PDB entry 6TJW | X-ray diffraction, 2.31 A resolution | chains A and E of the 6 polymer chains in the assembly

Chain A (and E):
Protein: Hemagglutinin HA1
Organism: Influenza A virus (A/harbour seal/Germany/1/2014(H10N7))
Notes: chain E of this document is another copy of the same molecule, construct and numbering; everything in this record applies to it too
UniProt: A0A0A7HR51 (A0A0A7HR51_9INFA); aligned to UniProt positions 10-331 over residues 2-323 (the alignment contains insertions or deletions, so no single offset holds)
Chain sequence (324 residues; row label = number of the first residue in the row; numbering starts at 0):
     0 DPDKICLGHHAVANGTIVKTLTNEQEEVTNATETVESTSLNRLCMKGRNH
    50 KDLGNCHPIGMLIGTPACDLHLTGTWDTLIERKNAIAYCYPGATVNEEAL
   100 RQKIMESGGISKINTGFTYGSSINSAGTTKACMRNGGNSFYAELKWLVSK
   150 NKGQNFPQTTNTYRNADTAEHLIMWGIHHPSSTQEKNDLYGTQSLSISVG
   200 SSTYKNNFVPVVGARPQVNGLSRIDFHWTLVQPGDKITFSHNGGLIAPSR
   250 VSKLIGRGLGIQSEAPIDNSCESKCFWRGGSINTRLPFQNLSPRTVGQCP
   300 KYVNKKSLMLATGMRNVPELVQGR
Disordered / not traced: 0-1, 319-323 (chain E: 319-323)
Disulfide bonds: Cys43-Cys270, Cys55-Cys67, Cys88-Cys131, Cys274-Cys298
Covalently attached groups: N-acetylglucosamine (NAG) linked to Asn29
Sequence notes: expression tag (0-1)

How chain A and chain E interact:
Contacting residue pairs - 10 pairs, chain A then chain E:
  Ser200(A) - Pro215(E)
  Ser200(A) - Gln216(E)
  Ser201(A) - Pro215(E)
  Ser201(A) - Val217(E)
  Tyr203(A) - Pro215(E)
  Lys204(A) - Gly212(E)
  Lys204(A) - Ala213(E)
  Lys204(A) - Arg214(E)
  Lys204(A) - Pro215(E)
  Asn206(A) - Gly212(E)
Also at the interface, not in a pair above, chain A (6 interface residues in all): Thr202
Also at the interface, not in a pair above, chain E (7 interface residues in all): Arg222

Overview:
The interface between chain A and chain E involves 6 residues on one side and 7 on the other.
N-acetylglucosamine is covalently linked to Asn29(A).
Chain A and chain E are both Hemagglutinin HA1 (Influenza A virus (A/harbour seal/Germany/1/2014(H10N7))); the
structure, Crystal structure of the haemagglutinin mutant (Gln226Leu, Del228) from an H10N7 seal influenza
virus isolated in ..., was determined by X-ray diffraction together with 6TJY, 6TVA, 6TVB, 6TVC, 6TVD, 6TVF
and 9 further entries from the same study.
